Entry 6KDB (X-ray diffraction, 2.86 A resolution); this record covers chains A and E of the 6 polymer chains in the assembly.

== Chain A ==
Name: DNA (cytosine-5)-methyltransferase 3B
Organism: Homo sapiens
Notes: EC 2.1.1.37
UniProtKB: Q9UBC3 (DNM3B_HUMAN); residues 571-853 here = UniProt positions 571-853
Sequence (286 residues; each row starts with the number of its first residue):
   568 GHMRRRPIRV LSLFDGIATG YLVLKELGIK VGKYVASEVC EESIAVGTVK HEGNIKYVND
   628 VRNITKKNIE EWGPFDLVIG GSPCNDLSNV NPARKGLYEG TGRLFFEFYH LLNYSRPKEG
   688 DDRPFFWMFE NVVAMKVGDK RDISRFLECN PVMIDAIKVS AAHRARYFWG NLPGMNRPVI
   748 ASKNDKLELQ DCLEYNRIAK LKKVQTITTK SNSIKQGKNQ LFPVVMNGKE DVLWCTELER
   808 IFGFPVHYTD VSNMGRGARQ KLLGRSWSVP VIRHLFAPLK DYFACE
Not modelled in the structure: 568-569
Construct notes: expression tag (568-570)
Ligand contacts: S-adenosylhomocysteine (SAH): Phe581, Asp582, Gly583, Ile584, Thr586, Ser604, Glu605, Val606, Cys607, Ser610, Asn626, Asp627, Val628, Arg629, Gly648, Ser649, Pro650, Leu671, Arg832, Ser833, Trp834
Curated features (UniProtKB/Swiss-Prot):
  - active site: Cys651
  - binding site (S-adenosyl-L-methionine): Asp582 to Thr586, Glu605, Asp627 to Arg629, Arg832 to Trp834
  - cross-link: Lys617 (Glycyl lysine isopeptide (Lys-Gly) (interchain with G-Cter in SUMO2))
  - natural variant: Ala585 (A585T: In ICF1; A585V: In ICF1), Ala603 (A603T: In ICF1), Val606 (V606A: In ICF1), Gly663 (G663S: In ICF1), Leu664 (L664P: In ICF1), Pro691 (P691L: In FSHD4), Val699 (V699G: In ICF1), Val726 (V726G: In ICF1), Ala766 (A766P: In ICF1), Glu806 (E806ESTP: In ICF1), His814 (H814R: In ICF1), Asp817 (D817G: In ICF1), 3 further natural variant entries in UniProt
What the authors report for this chain:
  - binding site for the 25-nt DNA strand: Asn779
  - mutagenesis - V657G, T775S (6.3-fold), N779A, N779D, N779Q, N779V: decreased catalytic activity on CpG sites
  - mutagenesis - C651A: abolished catalytic activity on CpG sites
  - specificity-determining residues: Lys777, Asn779
  - mutagenesis - K777A: decreased catalytic activity on CpG, CpA and CpT sites
  - mutagenesis - Q772R (0.069 and 0.072 uM): unchanged binding to DNA
  - disease-associated variants - A585V, A603T, V606A: decreased binding to SAM (proposed by the authors, not directly observed)
  - disease-associated variants - H814R, D817G, V818M: decreased binding to DNA (cytosine-5)-methyltransferase 3B (chain A) (proposed by the authors, not directly observed)
  - disease-associated variants - V726G, A766P, R840Q: decreased stability (proposed by the authors, not directly observed)
  - disease-associated variants - V699G: decreased binding to cytosine (proposed by the authors, not directly observed)
  - disease-associated variants - R823G: decreased binding to DNA (proposed by the authors, not directly observed)
  - disease-associated variants - R823G: decreased catalytic activity (citing earlier work)
  - mutagenesis - K777R: increased catalytic activity on CpG
  - mutagenesis - Q772R: decreased catalytic activity on 49-bp DNA (CG-3)
  - mutagenesis - Q772R: decreased catalytic activity on 24-bp DNA (CG and CG-2)

== Chain E ==
Molecule: 25-nt DNA strand
Sequence (25 nucleotides; row label = number of the first residue in the row):
   422 GCATGCGTTC TAATTAGAAC GCATG

== Chain A / chain E interface ==
Pairs across the interface (17; chain A residue first):
  Asn656(A) - DC443(E)  base contact
  Asn656(A) - DA444(E)  base contact
  Asn656(A) - DT445(E)  hydrogen bond to the sugar
  Val657(A) - DG442(E)  base contact
  Pro659(A) - DG442(E)  sugar contact
  Arg661(A) - DC443(E)  hydrogen bond to the base
  Arg661(A) - DA444(E)  sugar contact
  Met702(A) - DT445(E)  sugar contact
  Lys703(A) - DT445(E)  phosphate contact
  Val704(A) - DT445(E)  phosphate contact
  Val704(A) - DG446(E)  phosphate contact
  Tyr734(A) - DG446(E)  phosphate contact
  Ser778(A) - DG438(E)  hydrogen bond to the phosphate
  Gln787(A) - DA440(E)  phosphate contact
  Arg823(A) - DA437(E)  salt bridge to the phosphate
  Arg823(A) - DG438(E)  salt bridge to the phosphate
  Gly824(A) - DA437(E)  phosphate contact
Other interface residues (no listed pair), chain A (15 interface residues in all): Val700, Asn779, Lys782
Other interface residues (no listed pair), chain E (10 interface residues in all): DA439, DC441

== In short ==
The interface between chain A and chain E involves 15 residues on one side and 10 on the other; the contacts
include 3 hydrogen bonds and 2 salt bridges. Polar pairs include Arg661(A)-DC443(E), Asn656(A)-DT445(E) and
Ser778(A)-DG438(E). The paper reports a binding site for the 25-nt DNA strand at Asn779(A); V657G, T775S and
N779A of chain A, among others, reduce catalytic activity on CpG sites; 21 substitutions were tested in all.
Here chain A is DNA (cytosine-5)-methyltransferase 3B (Homo sapiens) and chain E is a 25-nt DNA strand. Entry
6KDB (Crystal structure of human DNMT3B-DNMT3L in complex with DNA containing CpGpT site) was determined by
X-ray diffraction, deposited together with 6KDA, 6KDL, 6KDP and 6KDT.
